PDB entry 6WWM | electron microscopy, 2.80 A resolution | chains A and B of the 3 polymer chains in the assembly

== Chain A ==
Molecule: Tubulin alpha-1B chain
Source organism: Sus scrofa
UniProtKB: Q2XVP4 (TBA1B_PIG); numbering as in UniProt (aligned over 1-451)
Chain sequence (451 residues; numbered 1 to 451; the number before each row is that of its first residue):
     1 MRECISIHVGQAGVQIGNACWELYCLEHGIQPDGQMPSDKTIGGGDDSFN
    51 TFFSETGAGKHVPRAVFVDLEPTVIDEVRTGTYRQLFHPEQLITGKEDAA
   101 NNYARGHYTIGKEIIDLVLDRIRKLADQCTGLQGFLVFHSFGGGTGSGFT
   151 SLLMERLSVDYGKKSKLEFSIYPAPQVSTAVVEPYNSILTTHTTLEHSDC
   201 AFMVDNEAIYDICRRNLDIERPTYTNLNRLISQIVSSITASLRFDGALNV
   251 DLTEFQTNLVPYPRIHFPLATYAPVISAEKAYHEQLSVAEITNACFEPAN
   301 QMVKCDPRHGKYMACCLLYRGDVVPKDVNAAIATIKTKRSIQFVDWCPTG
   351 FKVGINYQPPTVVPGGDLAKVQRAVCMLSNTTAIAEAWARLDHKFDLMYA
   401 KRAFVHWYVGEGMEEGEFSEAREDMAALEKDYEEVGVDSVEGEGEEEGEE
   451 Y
Not modelled in the structure: 442-451
Ion coordination: Mg2+: Glu71 (together with GTP)
Residues lining bound ligands: GTP (guanosine-5'-triphosphate): Gly10, Gln11, Ala12, Gln15, Asp69, Glu71, Asp98, Ala99, Ala100, Asn101, Ser140, Phe141, Gly142, Gly143, Gly144, Thr145, Gly146, Ile171, Thr179, Glu183, Asn206, Tyr224, Leu227, Asn228
Swiss-Prot annotation at these positions:
  - motif: Met1 to Cys4 (MREC motif)
  - active site: Glu254
  - binding site (GTP): Gly10, Gln11, Ala12, Gln15, Glu71, Ala99, Ser140, Gly143, Gly144, Thr145, Gly146, Thr179, Glu183, Asn206, Tyr224, Asn228, Leu252
  - binding site (Mg(2+)): Glu71
  - site: Tyr451 (Involved in polymerization)
  - modified residue: Lys40 (N6,N6,N6-trimethyllysine), Ser48 (Phosphoserine), Ser232 (Phosphoserine), Tyr282 (3'-nitrotyrosine), Arg339 (Omega-N-methylarginine), Ser439 (Phosphoserine), Glu443 (5-glutamyl polyglutamate), Glu445 (5-glutamyl polyglutamate), Tyr451 (3'-nitrotyrosine)
  - cross-link (Glycyl lysine isopeptide (Lys-Gly)): Lys326 (interchain with G-Cter in ubiquitin), Lys370 (interchain with G-Cter in ubiquitin)

== Chain B ==
Molecule: Tubulin beta-2B chain
Source organism: Sus scrofa
UniProtKB: A0A287AGU7 (A0A287AGU7_PIG); numbering as in UniProt (aligned over 1-445)
Chain sequence (445 residues; numbered 1 to 445; the number before each row is that of its first residue):
     1 MREIVHIQAGQCGNQIGAKFWEVISDEHGIDPTGSYHGDSDLQLERINVY
    51 YNEATGNKYVPRAILVDLEPGTMDSVRSGPFGQIFRPDNFVFGQSGAGNN
   101 WAKGHYTEGAELVDSVLDVVRKESESCDCLQGFQLTHSLGGGTGSGMGTL
   151 LISKIREEYPDRIMNTFSVMPSPKVSDTVVEPYNATLSVHQLVENTDETY
   201 CIDNEALYDICFRTLKLTTPTYGDLNHLVSATMSGVTTCLRFPGQLNADL
   251 RKLAVNMVPFPRLHFFMPGFAPLTSRGSQQYRALTVPELTQQMFDSKNMM
   301 AACDPRHGRYLTVAAIFRGRMSMKEVDEQMLNVQNKNSSYFVEWIPNNVK
   351 TAVCDIPPRGLKMSATFIGNSTAIQELFKRISEQFTAMFRRKAFLHWYTG
   401 EGMDEMEFTEAESNMNDLVSEYQQYQDATADEQGEFEEEEGEDEA
Not modelled in the structure: 428-445
Residues lining bound ligands:
  - GDP (guanosine-5'-diphosphate): Gly10, Gln11, Cys12, Gln15, Glu69, Asn99, Ser138, Gly141, Gly142, Thr143, Gly144, Asp177, Thr178, Glu181, Asn204, Tyr222, Asn226
  - GTP (guanosine-5'-triphosphate): Gln245, Leu246, Lys252
  - taxol (TA1): Glu22, Val23, Asp26, Glu27, Leu215, Leu217, Asp224, His227, Leu228, Ala231, Ser234, Phe270, Pro272, Leu273, Thr274, Arg276, Gln279, Pro358, Arg359, Gly360, Leu361

== Interface between chain A and chain B ==
Pairs across the interface (67; chain A residue first):
  Gln11(A) - Gly244(B)  hydrogen bond (side chain-backbone)
  Gln11(A) - Gln245(B)  hydrogen bond (side chain-backbone)
  Gln11(A) - Leu246(B)
  Gln11(A) - Asn247(B)  hydrogen bond (side chain-backbone)
  Gln15(A) - Gln245(B)
  Glu71(A) - Asn247(B)  hydrogen bond
  Pro72(A) - Met1(B)  hydrophobic
  Pro72(A) - Arg2(B)
  Pro72(A) - Arg46(B)
  Thr73(A) - Arg2(B)
  Thr73(A) - Pro243(B)
  Thr73(A) - Asn247(B)
  Val74(A) - Asn247(B)
  Asp76(A) - Arg46(B)  salt bridge
  Glu77(A) - Pro243(B)
  Gly95(A) - Met1(B)
  Gly95(A) - Arg2(B)
  Lys96(A) - Arg2(B)
  Lys96(A) - Cys129(B)
  Glu97(A) - Cys129(B)
  Glu97(A) - Leu130(B)
  Glu97(A) - Arg162(B)  salt bridge
  Glu97(A) - Arg251(B)  salt bridge
  Asp98(A) - Asp249(B)
  Ala100(A) - Arg251(B)
  Ala100(A) - Lys252(B)
  Ala100(A) - Val255(B)
  Asn101(A) - Lys252(B)
  Asn101(A) - Asn256(B)
  Arg105(A) - Arg251(B)
  Gln176(A) - Leu331(B)
  Gln176(A) - Asn347(B)
  Val177(A) - Asp327(B)
  Ser178(A) - Asn347(B)  hydrogen bond
  Thr179(A) - Leu246(B)
  Thr179(A) - Asp327(B)
  Thr179(A) - Lys350(B)
  Thr179(A) - Thr351(B)
  Ala180(A) - Asn256(B)
  Val181(A) - Asn256(B)  hydrogen bond (backbone-side chain)
  Val181(A) - Asn347(B)
  Val182(A) - Asn256(B)
  Tyr210(A) - Met323(B)
  Tyr210(A) - Asp327(B)
  Glu220(A) - Lys324(B)
  Arg221(A) - Ser322(B)
  Arg221(A) - Glu325(B)  salt bridge
  Pro222(A) - Ser322(B)  hydrogen bond (backbone-side chain)
  Pro222(A) - Met323(B)
  Pro222(A) - Lys324(B)
  Tyr224(A) - Gln245(B)
  Tyr224(A) - Met323(B)  hydrophobic
  Lys394(A) - Pro346(B)
  Met398(A) - Trp344(B)
  Lys401(A) - Phe260(B)
  Ala403(A) - Trp344(B)  hydrophobic
  Phe404(A) - Val255(B)
  Phe404(A) - Asn256(B)
  Phe404(A) - Val258(B)
  Phe404(A) - Pro259(B)  hydrogen bond (backbone-backbone)
  His406(A) - Val258(B)
  His406(A) - Pro259(B)
  His406(A) - Pro261(B)
  Trp407(A) - Asp197(B)
  Trp407(A) - Ala254(B)  hydrogen bond (side chain-backbone)
  Trp407(A) - Val255(B)
  Trp407(A) - Val258(B)  hydrogen bond (side chain-backbone)
Interface residues without a listed pair, chain A (39 interface residues in all): Thr80, Arg214, Thr223, Leu397, Arg402
Interface residues without a listed pair, chain B (43 interface residues in all): Leu42, Glu45, Gln131, Cys239, Phe242, Met321, Asn335, Glu343, Ile345, Val349

== Summary ==
The interface between chain A and chain B involves 39 residues on one side and 43 on the other, with 10
hydrogen bonds and 4 salt bridges. Polar pairs include Asp76(A)-Arg46(B), Glu97(A)-Arg162(B) and
Glu97(A)-Arg251(B). GTP is bound between chain A and chain B.
Chain A is Tubulin alpha-1B chain and chain B is Tubulin beta-2B chain, both from Sus scrofa; the structure,
KIF14[391-748] - ADP in complex with a microtubule, was determined by electron microscopy (same publication as
6WWE, 6WWF, 6WWG, 6WWH, 6WWI, 6WWJ and 13 further entries).
